Entry 9FNH (X-ray diffraction, 1.92 A resolution); this record covers chains B and C of the 5 polymer chains in the assembly.

# Chain B (and C)
Molecule: Glycoside hydrolase family 71
Source organism: Aspergillus nidulans FGSC A4
Notes: chain C of this document is another copy of the same molecule, construct and numbering; everything in this record applies to it too
UniProt: G5EB58 (G5EB58_EMENI); residue numbers follow UniProt; this construct covers 22-431
Amino-acid sequence (430 residues; numbered 2 to 431; the number before each row is that of its first residue):
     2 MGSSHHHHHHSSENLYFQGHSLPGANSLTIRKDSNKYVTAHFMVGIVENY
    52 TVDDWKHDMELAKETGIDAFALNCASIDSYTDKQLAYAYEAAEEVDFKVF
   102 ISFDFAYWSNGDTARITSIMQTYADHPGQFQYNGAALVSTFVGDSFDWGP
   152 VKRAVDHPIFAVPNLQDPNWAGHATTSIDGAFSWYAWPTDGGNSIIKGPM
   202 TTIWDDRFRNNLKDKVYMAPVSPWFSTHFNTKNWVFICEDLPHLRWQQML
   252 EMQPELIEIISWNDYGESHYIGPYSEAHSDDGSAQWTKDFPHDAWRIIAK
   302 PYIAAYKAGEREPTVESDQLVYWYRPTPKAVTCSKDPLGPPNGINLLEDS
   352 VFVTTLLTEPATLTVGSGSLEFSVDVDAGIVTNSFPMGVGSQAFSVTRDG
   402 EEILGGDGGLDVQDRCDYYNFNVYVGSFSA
Unresolved in the structure: 2-34
Cystine bridges: Cys334-Cys417
Sequence notes: initiating methionine (2); expression tag (3-21)
Reported in the primary citation:
  - catalytic residues: Asp265
  - catalytic residues: Glu268 (proposed by the authors, not directly observed)
  - binding site for alpha-D-glucopyranose: Gly193, Asn194, Asp265
  - mutagenesis - D265A, E268A: decreased catalytic activity

# Interface between chain B and chain C
Residue-residue contacts - 35 pairs, chain B then chain C:
  Gly193(B) - Ser146(C)
  Gly193(B) - Trp171(C)
  Gly193(B) - Thr176(C)
  Asn194(B) - Ser146(C)
  Ser195(B) - Asn111(C)
  Ser195(B) - Ser146(C)
  His229(B) - Asn194(C)  hydrogen bond
  Phe230(B) - Gly192(C)
  Asn231(B) - Gln167(C)
  Asn231(B) - Tyr186(C)  hydrogen bond (backbone-side chain)
  Asn231(B) - Thr190(C)  hydrogen bond
  Asn231(B) - Gly192(C)  hydrogen bond (backbone-backbone)
  Asn231(B) - Gly193(C)
  Thr232(B) - Gln167(C)
  Thr232(B) - Asp168(C)
  Thr232(B) - Tyr186(C)
  Thr232(B) - Trp205(C)
  Gln286(B) - Asn194(C)  hydrogen bond
  Thr333(B) - Asn231(C)
  Thr333(B) - Thr232(C)
  Ser335(B) - Phe230(C)  hydrogen bond (side chain-backbone)
  Ser335(B) - Asn231(C)
  Ser335(B) - Lys233(C)
  Ser335(B) - Asn234(C)  hydrogen bond (backbone-backbone)
  Ser335(B) - Trp235(C)
  Lys336(B) - Asn234(C)
  Lys336(B) - Pro341(C)
  Lys336(B) - Asn343(C)  hydrogen bond (backbone-side chain)
  Asp337(B) - Asn194(C)  hydrogen bond
  Asp337(B) - Trp235(C)
  Pro338(B) - Asn194(C)
  Pro338(B) - Ile196(C)  hydrophobic
  Pro338(B) - Trp235(C)
  Leu339(B) - Asn194(C)
  Tyr419(B) - Asn194(C)
Also at the interface, not in a pair above, chain B (16 interface residues in all): Ala107
Also at the interface, not in a pair above, chain C (25 interface residues in all): Pro169, Asn170, Phe237, Gly340

# In short
The interface between chain B and chain C involves 16 residues on one side and 25 on the other, with 9
hydrogen bonds. Among the polar pairs are His229(B)-Asn194(C), Asn231(B)-Tyr186(C) and Asn231(B)-Thr190(C).
From the paper: catalytic residues Asp265(B) and Glu268(B); D265A and E268A of chain B reduce catalytic
activity.
Both chains are Glycoside hydrolase family 71 (Aspergillus nidulans FGSC A4). Entry 9FNH (The glycoside
hydrolase family 71 (GH71) member AnGH71C from Aspergillus nidulans in complex with nigerotetraose) was
determined by X-ray diffraction (same publication as 9FNF and 9FNG).
